PDB entry 7EA6 | X-ray diffraction, 2.18 A resolution | chains D and E

Chain D:
Molecule: T cell receptor 017 alpha chain
From: Homo sapiens
Chain sequence (201 residues; row label = number of the first residue in the row):
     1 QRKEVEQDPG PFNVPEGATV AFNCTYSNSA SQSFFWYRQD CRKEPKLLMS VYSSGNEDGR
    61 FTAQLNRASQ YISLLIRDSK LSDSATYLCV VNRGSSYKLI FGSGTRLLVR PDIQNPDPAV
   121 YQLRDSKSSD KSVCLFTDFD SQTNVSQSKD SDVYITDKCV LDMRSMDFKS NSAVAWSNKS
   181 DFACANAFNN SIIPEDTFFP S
Unresolved in the structure: 1-3, 198-201
Disulfide bonds: C24-C89, C134-C184

Chain E:
Molecule: T cell receptor 017 beta chain
From: Homo sapiens
Chain sequence (239 residues; each row starts with the number of its first residue):
     1 GVAQSPRYKI IEKRQSVAFW CNPISGHATL YWYQQILGQG PKLLIQFQNN GVVDDSQLPK
    61 DRFSAERLKG VDSTLKIQPA KLEDSAVYLC ASSQTYEQYF GPGTRLTVTE DLKNVFPPEV
   121 AVFEPSEAEI SHTQKATLVC LATGFYPDHV ELSWWVNGKE VHSGVCTDPQ PLKEQPALND
   181 SRYALSSRLR VSATFWQNPR NHFRCQVQFY GLSENDEWTQ DRAKPVTQIV SAEAWGRAD
Unresolved in the structure: 239
Disulfide bonds: C21-C90, C140-C205
What the authors report for this chain:
  - mutagenesis - Q94P: unchanged signaling

Interface between chain D and chain E:
Residue-residue contacts (93):
  Q32(D) - Y96(E)  hydrogen bond
  S33(D) - Y96(E)
  F35(D) - Y96(E)  hydrophobic
  F35(D) - E97(E)
  Y37(D) - Q98(E)  hydrogen bond (side chain-backbone)
  Q39(D) - Q35(E)  hydrogen bond
  R42(D) - Y8(E)  hydrogen bond
  R42(D) - D148(E)
  R42(D) - V150(E)  hydrogen bond (side chain-backbone)
  E44(D) - F100(E)
  E44(D) - G101(E)
  E44(D) - P102(E)
  P45(D) - L89(E)
  P45(D) - F100(E)
  L47(D) - E97(E)
  N92(D) - Y96(E)
  S96(D) - Y96(E)
  Y97(D) - Y31(E)
  Y97(D) - T95(E)
  Y97(D) - Y96(E)  hydrophobic
  K98(D) - Y31(E)
  K98(D) - Q46(E)
  L99(D) - Y96(E)
  L99(D) - Q98(E)
  F101(D) - Y33(E)
  F101(D) - P41(E)
  F101(D) - F100(E)  hydrophobic
  G102(D) - G40(E)
  S103(D) - G38(E)
  S103(D) - Q39(E)
  S103(D) - G40(E)
  D117(D) - H132(E)  salt bridge
  Y121(D) - S126(E)
  Y121(D) - A128(E)
  Y121(D) - E129(E)
  Y121(D) - H132(E)
  Y121(D) - T133(E)
  Q122(D) - S126(E)
  L123(D) - F123(E)
  L123(D) - E124(E)
  L123(D) - T137(E)
  R124(D) - F123(E)
  R124(D) - E124(E)  salt bridge
  R124(D) - R237(E)
  D125(D) - V122(E)
  D125(D) - F123(E)
  S126(D) - V122(E)  hydrogen bond (backbone-backbone)
  S126(D) - E124(E)  hydrogen bond
  S126(D) - E233(E)
  S126(D) - A234(E)
  K131(D) - F123(E)
  S132(D) - F123(E)
  V133(D) - F123(E)  hydrophobic
  V133(D) - V139(E)  hydrophobic
  V133(D) - L141(E)  hydrophobic
  L135(D) - T137(E)
  T137(D) - R190(E)
  D138(D) - T133(E)
  D138(D) - R190(E)  salt bridge
  Q147(D) - L172(E)
  Y154(D) - E174(E)  hydrogen bond (side chain-backbone)
  I155(D) - L172(E)
  T156(D) - D168(E)
  T156(D) - L172(E)
  T156(D) - S186(E)
  T156(D) - R188(E)  hydrogen bond
  D157(D) - R188(E)
  C159(D) - C166(E)  disulfide
  C159(D) - T167(E)
  C159(D) - R188(E)
  V160(D) - C166(E)  hydrogen bond (backbone-side chain)
  L161(D) - G164(E)
  L161(D) - V165(E)
  L161(D) - R190(E)
  D162(D) - S163(E)  hydrogen bond (backbone-side chain)
  D162(D) - G164(E)  hydrogen bond (backbone-backbone)
  M163(D) - S163(E)
  M163(D) - G164(E)
  M163(D) - R190(E)
  M163(D) - V191(E)
  R164(D) - H162(E)
  R164(D) - S163(E)  hydrogen bond (backbone-side chain)
  F168(D) - K135(E)
  F168(D) - R190(E)
  S170(D) - R190(E)  hydrogen bond
  S172(D) - R188(E)  hydrogen bond
  A173(D) - R188(E)
  V174(D) - S186(E)
  V174(D) - R188(E)
  W176(D) - L141(E)  hydrophobic
  W176(D) - A184(E)  hydrophobic
  E195(D) - H132(E)  salt bridge
  T197(D) - A128(E)
Interface residues without a listed pair, chain D (51 interface residues in all): L88, S165
Interface residues without a listed pair, chain E (56 interface residues in all): R105, A121, P125, T143, H149, E151, K173, S192
Disulfides between the chains: C159(D)-C166(E)

Overview:
51 residues of chain D face 56 of chain E across their interface, with 1 disulfide bond, 15 hydrogen bonds and
4 salt bridges. Among the polar pairs are D117(D)-H132(E), R124(D)-E124(E) and D138(D)-R190(E). The paper
reports that Q94P of chain E leaves signaling unchanged.
Here chain D is T cell receptor 017 alpha chain and chain E is T cell receptor 017 beta chain, both from Homo
sapiens. Entry 7EA6 (Crystal structure of TCR-017 ectodomain) was determined by X-ray diffraction.
